8WWN - chains B and C of the 6 polymer chains in the assembly; structure by electron microscopy, 2.65 A resolution.

# Chain B
Molecule: Guanine nucleotide-binding protein G(I)/G(S)/G(T) subunit beta-1
Organism: Homo sapiens
UniProt: P62873 (GBB1_HUMAN); numbering as in UniProt (aligned over 2-340)
Chain sequence (376 residues; row label = number of the first residue in the row; numbers below 1 keep their minus sign (Met-9 is residue -9)):
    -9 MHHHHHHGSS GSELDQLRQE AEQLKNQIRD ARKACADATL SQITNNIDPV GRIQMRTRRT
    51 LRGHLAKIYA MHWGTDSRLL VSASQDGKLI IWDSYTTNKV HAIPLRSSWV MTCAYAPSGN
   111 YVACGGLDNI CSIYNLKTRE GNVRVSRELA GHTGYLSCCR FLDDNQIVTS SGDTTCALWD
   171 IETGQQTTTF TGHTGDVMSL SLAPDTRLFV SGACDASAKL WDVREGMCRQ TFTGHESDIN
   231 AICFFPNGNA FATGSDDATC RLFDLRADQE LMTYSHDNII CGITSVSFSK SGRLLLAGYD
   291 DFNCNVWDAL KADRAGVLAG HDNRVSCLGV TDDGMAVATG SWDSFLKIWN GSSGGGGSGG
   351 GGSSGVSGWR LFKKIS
Disordered / not traced: -9 to 1, 344-366
Differences from the reference sequence: initiating methionine (-9); expression tag (-8 to 1, 341-366)
Swiss-Prot annotation at these positions:
  - modified residue: Ser2 (N-acetylserine), His266 (Phosphohistidine)
  - natural variant: Leu30 (L30F: In MRD42; uncertain significance), Arg52 (R52G: In MRD42), Gly64 (G64V: In MRD42), Asp76 (D76E: In MRD42; D76G: In MRD42), Gly77 (G77S: In MRD42), Lys78 (K78R: In MRD42), Ile80 (I80N: In MRD42; I80T: In MRD42), His91 (H91R: In MRD42; uncertain significance), Ala92 (A92T: In MRD42), Pro94 (P94S: In MRD42), Leu95 (L95P: In MRD42), Arg96 (R96L: In MRD42), 5 further natural variant entries in UniProt

# Chain C
Molecule: Guanine nucleotide-binding protein G(I)/G(S)/G(O) subunit gamma-2
Organism: Homo sapiens
UniProt: P59768 (GBG2_HUMAN); residues 1-71 here = UniProt positions 1-71
Chain sequence (71 residues; numbered 1 to 71; the number before each row is that of its first residue):
     1 MASNNTASIA QARKLVEQLK MEANIDRIKV SKAAADLMAY CEAHAKEDPL LTPVPASENP
    61 FREKKFFCAI L
Disordered / not traced: 1-5, 63-71
Swiss-Prot annotation at these positions:
  - modified residue: Ala2 (N-acetylalanine), Cys68 (Cysteine methyl ester)
  - lipidation: Cys68 (S-geranylgeranyl cysteine)

# Chain B / chain C interface
Pairs across the interface (93; chain B residue first):
  Glu3(B) - Ile9(C)
  Glu3(B) - Arg13(C)  salt bridge
  Leu4(B) - Ser8(C)
  Leu4(B) - Ala12(C)  hydrophobic
  Leu7(B) - Ile9(C)  hydrophobic
  Leu7(B) - Ala12(C)  hydrophobic
  Leu7(B) - Arg13(C)
  Leu7(B) - Val16(C)
  Glu10(B) - Val16(C)
  Glu10(B) - Lys20(C)  salt bridge
  Ala11(B) - Leu19(C)
  Leu14(B) - Val16(C)
  Leu14(B) - Leu19(C)  hydrophobic
  Leu14(B) - Lys20(C)
  Lys15(B) - Leu19(C)
  Ile18(B) - Ala23(C)  hydrophobic
  Ile18(B) - Arg27(C)
  Ala21(B) - Arg27(C)
  Arg22(B) - Arg27(C)
  Ala24(B) - Lys29(C)  hydrogen bond (backbone-side chain)
  Cys25(B) - Ile28(C)
  Cys25(B) - Lys29(C)
  Cys25(B) - Val30(C)  hydrogen bond (backbone-backbone)
  Ala26(B) - Val30(C)  hydrophobic
  Asp27(B) - Lys29(C)
  Asp27(B) - Val30(C)  hydrogen bond (side chain-backbone)
  Asp27(B) - Ser31(C)  hydrogen bond
  Ala28(B) - Val30(C)
  Leu30(B) - Ala34(C)  hydrophobic
  Ile33(B) - Ala34(C)  hydrophobic
  Ile33(B) - Met38(C)  hydrophobic
  Ile37(B) - Met38(C)  hydrophobic
  Val40(B) - Leu51(C)  hydrophobic
  Ile43(B) - Leu50(C)
  Arg48(B) - Phe61(C)
  Arg49(B) - Pro60(C)  hydrogen bond (side chain-backbone)
  Arg49(B) - Phe61(C)
  Arg49(B) - Arg62(C)
  Ser84(B) - Phe61(C)
  Tyr85(B) - Pro60(C)
  Tyr85(B) - Phe61(C)  hydrophobic
  Cys218(B) - Gln18(C)  hydrogen bond (backbone-side chain)
  Cys218(B) - Glu22(C)
  Arg219(B) - Glu22(C)
  Gln220(B) - Ile25(C)
  Thr221(B) - Glu22(C)  hydrogen bond
  Phe235(B) - Leu37(C)  hydrophobic
  Phe235(B) - Tyr40(C)  hydrophobic
  Phe235(B) - Cys41(C)  hydrophobic
  Pro236(B) - Tyr40(C)
  Asn237(B) - Leu37(C)
  Asn237(B) - Tyr40(C)
  Ala240(B) - Leu37(C)  hydrophobic
  Leu252(B) - Leu37(C)  hydrophobic
  Asp254(B) - Ala33(C)
  Arg256(B) - Asp26(C)
  Arg256(B) - Arg27(C)
  Arg256(B) - Ile28(C)  hydrogen bond (backbone-backbone)
  Arg256(B) - Asp36(C)  salt bridge
  Ala257(B) - Ile28(C)
  Ala257(B) - Ala33(C)  hydrophobic
  Asp258(B) - Ile25(C)
  Asp258(B) - Arg27(C)  salt bridge
  Gln259(B) - Val30(C)
  Leu261(B) - Val30(C)  hydrophobic
  Leu261(B) - Leu37(C)  hydrophobic
  Ser279(B) - Asp48(C)  hydrogen bond
  Lys280(B) - Glu47(C)
  Lys280(B) - Asp48(C)
  Ser281(B) - Tyr40(C)
  Ser281(B) - Cys41(C)  hydrogen bond (backbone-side chain)
  Ser281(B) - His44(C)
  Ser281(B) - Asp48(C)  hydrogen bond
  Gly282(B) - Cys41(C)
  Arg283(B) - Cys41(C)
  Arg283(B) - Leu51(C)
  Leu300(B) - Cys41(C)  hydrophobic
  Asp323(B) - Pro49(C)
  Gly324(B) - Pro49(C)
  Gly324(B) - Leu50(C)
  Met325(B) - Pro49(C)  hydrophobic
  Met325(B) - Leu50(C)
  Met325(B) - Val54(C)  hydrophobic
  Met325(B) - Pro60(C)
  Ala326(B) - Phe61(C)  hydrophobic
  Ile338(B) - Phe61(C)  hydrophobic
  Asn340(B) - Asn59(C)  hydrogen bond
  Asn340(B) - Phe61(C)
  Gly341(B) - Pro53(C)
  Ser342(B) - Pro53(C)
  Ser343(B) - Pro53(C)  hydrogen bond (side chain-backbone)
  Ser343(B) - Val54(C)  hydrogen bond (side chain-backbone)
  Ser343(B) - Pro55(C)
Other interface residues (no listed pair), chain B (64 interface residues in all): Gln17, Thr29, Thr34, Met45, Trp63, Thr181, Leu284, Val320, Val327, Trp339
Other interface residues (no listed pair), chain C (41 interface residues in all): Lys14, Ala35, Ala45, Glu58

# Summary
Chain B and chain C form an interface of 64 and 41 residues respectively, with 14 hydrogen bonds and 4 salt
bridges. Among the polar pairs are Glu3(B)-Arg13(C), Glu10(B)-Lys20(C) and Arg256(B)-Asp36(C).
Chain B is Guanine nucleotide-binding protein G(I)/G(S)/G(T) subunit beta-1 and chain C is Guanine
nucleotide-binding protein G(I)/G(S)/G(O) subunit gamma-2, both from Homo sapiens; the structure, MCH-MCHR1-Gi
complex,L1 state, was determined by electron microscopy, deposited together with 8WWK, 8WWL and 8WWM.
